PDB entry 8RDU | electron microscopy, 2.30 A resolution | chains 2 and A of the 32 polymer chains in the assembly

== Chain 2 ==
Molecule: Non-target strand - LE
Sequence (68 nucleotides; each row starts with the number of its first residue):
     1 GTGAAGGTTC TCTTCAGTAT TAATAAGGCC ACTGTTAAAA CGTACTATAT AGACATCTCC
    61 ACAAAAGG
Disordered / not traced: 68
Ion coordination: Mg2+: DG67 (shared with 2 residues of chain R)

== Chain A ==
Protein: ShCas12k
From: Scytonema hofmannii
Reference sequence: A0A8X6EH11 (A0A8X6EH11_9CYAN); residues 2-639 here correspond to UniProt positions 4-641 (UniProt number = residue number + 2)
Amino-acid sequence (698 residues; numbered -58 to 639; the number before each row is that of its first residue; numbers below 1 keep their minus sign (Met-58 is residue -58)):
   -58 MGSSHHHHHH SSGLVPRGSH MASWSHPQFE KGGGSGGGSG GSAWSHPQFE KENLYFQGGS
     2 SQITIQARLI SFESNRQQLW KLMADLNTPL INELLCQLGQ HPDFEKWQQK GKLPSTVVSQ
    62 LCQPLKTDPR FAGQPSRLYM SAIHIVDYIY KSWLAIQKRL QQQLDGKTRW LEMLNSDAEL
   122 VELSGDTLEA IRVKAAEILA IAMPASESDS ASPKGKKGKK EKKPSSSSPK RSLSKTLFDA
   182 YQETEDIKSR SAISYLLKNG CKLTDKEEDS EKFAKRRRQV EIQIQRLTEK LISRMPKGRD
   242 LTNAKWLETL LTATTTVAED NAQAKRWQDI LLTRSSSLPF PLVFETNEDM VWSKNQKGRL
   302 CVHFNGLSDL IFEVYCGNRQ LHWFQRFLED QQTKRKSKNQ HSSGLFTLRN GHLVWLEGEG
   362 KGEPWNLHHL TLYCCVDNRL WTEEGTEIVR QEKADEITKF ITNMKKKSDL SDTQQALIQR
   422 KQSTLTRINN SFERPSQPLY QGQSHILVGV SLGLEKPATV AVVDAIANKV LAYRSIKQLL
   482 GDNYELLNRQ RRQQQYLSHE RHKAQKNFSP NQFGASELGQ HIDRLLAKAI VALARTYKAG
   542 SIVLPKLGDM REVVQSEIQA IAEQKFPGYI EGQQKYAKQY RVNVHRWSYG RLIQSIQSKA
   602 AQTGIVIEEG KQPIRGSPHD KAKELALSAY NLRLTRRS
Disordered / not traced: -58 to 0, 145-172, 407-411, 636-639
Construct notes: initiating methionine (-58); expression tag (-57 to 1)

== How chain 2 and chain A interact ==
Residue-residue contacts (70):
  DA4(2) - His304(A)  salt bridge to the phosphate
  DA4(2) - Ser309(A)  hydrogen bond to the phosphate
  DA5(2) - Asn306(A)  sugar contact
  DA5(2) - Gly307(A)  hydrogen bond to the phosphate
  DA5(2) - Leu308(A)  phosphate contact
  DA5(2) - Ser309(A)  hydrogen bond to the phosphate
  DG6(2) - Pro76(A)  phosphate contact
  DG6(2) - Ser77(A)  hydrogen bond to the phosphate
  DG6(2) - Arg78(A)  hydrogen bond to the base
  DG6(2) - Asn306(A)  hydrogen bond to the base
  DG7(2) - Arg78(A)  hydrogen bond to the base
  DT8(2) - Thr414(A)  phosphate contact
  DT8(2) - Arg421(A)  base contact
  DT9(2) - Thr414(A)  hydrogen bond to the phosphate
  DT9(2) - Gln415(A)  phosphate contact
  DT9(2) - Arg421(A)  base contact
  DC10(2) - Phe401(A)  sugar contact
  DC10(2) - Met405(A)  phosphate contact
  DC10(2) - Gln415(A)  hydrogen bond to the phosphate
  DC10(2) - Leu418(A)  sugar contact
  DC10(2) - Lys422(A)  base contact
  DT11(2) - Ser56(A)  hydrogen bond to the phosphate
  DT11(2) - Phe401(A)  base contact
  DT13(2) - Lys51(A)  salt bridge to the phosphate
  DT14(2) - Lys51(A)  phosphate contact
  DT14(2) - Lys99(A)  salt bridge to the phosphate
  DC15(2) - Lys99(A)  base contact
  DC15(2) - Gln103(A)  hydrogen bond to the base
  DA16(2) - Gln103(A)  hydrogen bond to the sugar
  DG17(2) - Arg100(A)  salt bridge to the phosphate
  DG17(2) - Gln103(A)  sugar contact
  DG17(2) - Gln104(A)  phosphate contact
  DG17(2) - Arg110(A)  base contact
  DG17(2) - Lys176(A)  base contact
  DT18(2) - Gln104(A)  hydrogen bond to the phosphate
  DT18(2) - Gly107(A)  sugar contact
  DT18(2) - Lys108(A)  sugar contact
  DT18(2) - Arg110(A)  hydrogen bond to the base
  DT18(2) - Lys176(A)  base contact
  DT18(2) - Phe179(A)  stacking on the base
  DA19(2) - Lys108(A)  salt bridge to the phosphate
  DA19(2) - Trp111(A)  sugar contact
  DA19(2) - Ser175(A)  hydrogen bond to the base
  DA19(2) - Phe179(A)  sugar contact
  DA19(2) - Leu198(A)  sugar contact
  DA19(2) - Gly201(A)  base contact
  DA19(2) - Cys202(A)  base contact
  DT20(2) - Asn200(A)  phosphate contact
  DT20(2) - Gly201(A)  sugar contact
  DT20(2) - Arg217(A)  salt bridge to the phosphate
  DT20(2) - Lys612(A)  base contact
  DT21(2) - Asn200(A)  phosphate contact
  DT21(2) - Lys203(A)  salt bridge to the phosphate
  DT21(2) - Ile615(A)  hydrogen bond to the base
  DT21(2) - Arg616(A)  hydrogen bond to the phosphate
  DA22(2) - Glu558(A)  base contact
  DA22(2) - Ile615(A)  base contact
  DA22(2) - Arg616(A)  salt bridge to the phosphate
  DA23(2) - Glu558(A)  hydrogen bond to the base
  DA23(2) - Arg616(A)  salt bridge to the phosphate
  DA25(2) - Tyr577(A)  sugar contact
  DA26(2) - Lys566(A)  salt bridge to the phosphate
  DA26(2) - Tyr577(A)  hydrogen bond to the phosphate
  DA26(2) - Ala578(A)  sugar contact
  DA26(2) - Tyr581(A)  base contact
  DG27(2) - Lys566(A)  base contact
  DG27(2) - Phe567(A)  base contact
  DG27(2) - Lys576(A)  phosphate contact
  DG27(2) - Tyr577(A)  phosphate contact
  DG27(2) - Ala578(A)  hydrogen bond to the phosphate
Other interface residues (no listed pair), chain A (55 interface residues in all): Lys53, Lys67, Gln75, Lys199, Val292, Phe305, Asn404, Ile559, Tyr570, Gln613, Pro614

== Summary ==
22 residues of chain 2 face 55 of chain A across their interface; the contacts include 20 hydrogen bonds, 10
salt bridges and 1 aromatic stacking contact. Among the polar pairs are DG6(2)-Arg78(A), DG6(2)-Asn306(A) and
DG7(2)-Arg78(A).
Here chain 2 is Non-target strand - LE and chain A is ShCas12k (Scytonema hofmannii). Entry 8RDU
(Conformational Landscape of the Type V-K CRISPR-associated TransposonIntegration Assembly CAST V-K composite
map) was determined by electron microscopy (same publication as 8RKT, 8RKU, 8RKV, 8AXA and 8AXB).
